3VKP - chain A; structure by X-ray diffraction, 1.40 A resolution.

[Chain A]
Protein: Nitrite reductase
From: Nicotiana tabacum
Notes: EC 1.7.7.1
UniProtKB: Q76KB0 (Q76KB0_TOBAC); residues -6 to 562 here correspond to UniProt positions 19-587 (UniProt number = residue number + 25)
Amino-acid sequence (591 residues; each row starts with the number of its first residue; numbers below 1 keep their minus sign (Met-28 is residue -28)):
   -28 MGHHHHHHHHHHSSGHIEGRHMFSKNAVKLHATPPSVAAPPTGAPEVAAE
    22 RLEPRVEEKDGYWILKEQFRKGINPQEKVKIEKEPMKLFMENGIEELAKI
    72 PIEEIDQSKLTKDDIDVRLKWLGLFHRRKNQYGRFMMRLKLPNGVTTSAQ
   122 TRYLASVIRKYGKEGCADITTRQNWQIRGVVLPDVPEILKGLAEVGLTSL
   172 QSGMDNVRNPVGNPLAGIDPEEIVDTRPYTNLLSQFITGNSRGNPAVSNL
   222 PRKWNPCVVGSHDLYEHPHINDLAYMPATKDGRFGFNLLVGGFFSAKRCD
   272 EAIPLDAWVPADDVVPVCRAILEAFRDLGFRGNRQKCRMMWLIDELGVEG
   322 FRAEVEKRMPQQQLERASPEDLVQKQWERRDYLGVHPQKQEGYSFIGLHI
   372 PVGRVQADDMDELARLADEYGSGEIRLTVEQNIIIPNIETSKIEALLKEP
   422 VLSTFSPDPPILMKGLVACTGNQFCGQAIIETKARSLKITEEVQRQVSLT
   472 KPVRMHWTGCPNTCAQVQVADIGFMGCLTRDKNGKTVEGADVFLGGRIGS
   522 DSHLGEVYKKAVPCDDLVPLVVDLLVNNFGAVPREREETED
Not modelled in the structure: -28 to 17, 556-562
Sequence notes: expression tag (-28 to -7); conflict Arg290 (Lys315 in Q76KB0)
Bound ions: K+: Ile371, Glu401, Gln402, Asn403; 4Fe-4S cluster Fe: Cys440, Cys446, Cys481, Cys485; siroheme Fe: Cys485 (together with nitrite ion)
Residues lining bound ligands:
  - nitrite ion (NO2): Arg109, Arg179, Lys224, Cys485
  - 4Fe-4S cluster (SF4): Cys440, Thr441, Gly442, Cys446, Gln448, Ala449, Thr479, Gly480, Cys481, Asn483, Thr484, Cys485
  - siroheme (SRM): Lys91, Phe96, Arg98, Met107, Arg109, Ile140, Thr141, Thr142, Arg143, Asn145, Gln147, Arg149, Ser173, Arg223, Lys224, Asn226, Ile241, Phe264, Phe265, Ser266, Arg309, Gln402, Ala439, Cys440, Thr441, Phe445, Cys446, Gly447, Gln448, Asn483, Thr484, Cys485, Gln487

[Summary]
Bound to chain A: siroheme, 4Fe-4S cluster and nitrite ion. Ile371, Glu401, Gln402 and Asn403 form the K+
site. The 4Fe-4S cluster Fe site is built by Cys440, Cys446, Cys481 and Cys485.
Chain A is Nitrite reductase (Nicotiana tabacum); the structure, Assimilatory nitrite reductase (Nii3) - NO2
complex from tobbaco leaf analysed with low X-ray dose, was determined by X-ray diffraction, deposited
together with 3VKQ, 3VKR, 3VKS and 3VKT.
